Entry 3OTP (X-ray diffraction, 3.76 A resolution); this record covers chains A and E of the 12 polymer chains in the assembly.

== Chain A (and E) ==
Protein: Protease do
Organism: Escherichia coli
Notes: EC 3.4.21.-; chain E of this document is another copy of the same molecule, construct and numbering; everything in this record applies to it too
UniProtKB: P0C0V0 (DEGP_ECOLI); residues 1-448 here correspond to UniProt positions 27-474 (UniProt number = residue number + 26)
Sequence (459 residues; row label = number of the first residue in the row):
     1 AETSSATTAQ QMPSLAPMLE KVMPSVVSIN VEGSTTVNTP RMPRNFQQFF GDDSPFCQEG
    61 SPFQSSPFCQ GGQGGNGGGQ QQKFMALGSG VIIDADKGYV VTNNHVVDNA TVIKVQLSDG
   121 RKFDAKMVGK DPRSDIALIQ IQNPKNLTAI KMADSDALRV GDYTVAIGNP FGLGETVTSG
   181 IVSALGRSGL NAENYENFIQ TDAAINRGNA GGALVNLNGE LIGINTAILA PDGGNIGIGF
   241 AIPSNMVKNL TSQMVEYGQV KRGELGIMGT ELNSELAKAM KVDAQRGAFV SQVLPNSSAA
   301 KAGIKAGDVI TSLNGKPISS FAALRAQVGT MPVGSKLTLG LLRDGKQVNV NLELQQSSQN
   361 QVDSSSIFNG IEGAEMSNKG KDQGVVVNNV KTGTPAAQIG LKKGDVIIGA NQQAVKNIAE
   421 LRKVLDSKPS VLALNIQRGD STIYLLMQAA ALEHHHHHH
Unresolved in the structure: 1-8, 33-81, 358-367, 449-459 (chain E: 1-10, 36-81, 360-363, 449-459)
Differences from the reference sequence: engineered mutation Ala210 (Ser236 in P0C0V0); expression tag (449-459)
Curated features (UniProtKB/Swiss-Prot):
  - active site (Charge relay system): His105, Asp135
  - binding site (substrate): Glu32, His105, Asp135, Thr226 to Ala230, Leu265 to Gly269

== How chain A and chain E interact ==
Pairs across the interface (19; chain A residue first):
  Asn411(A) - Ala279(E)
  Asn411(A) - Lys281(E)
  Gln412(A) - Met280(E)
  Gln412(A) - Lys281(E)
  Gln412(A) - Asp344(E)  hydrogen bond
  Ser430(A) - Glu275(E)
  Val431(A) - Glu275(E)
  Val431(A) - Leu276(E)  hydrophobic
  Val431(A) - Ala279(E)
  Ala433(A) - Met280(E)  hydrophobic
  Thr442(A) - Ala306(E)
  Ile443(A) - Ser291(E)
  Ile443(A) - Gln292(E)
  Tyr444(A) - Met280(E)
  Tyr444(A) - Ser291(E)  hydrogen bond (backbone-backbone)
  Tyr444(A) - Ala306(E)
  Tyr444(A) - Gly307(E)
  Leu446(A) - Thr270(E)
  Leu446(A) - Leu276(E)  hydrophobic
Other interface residues (no listed pair), chain A (12 interface residues in all): Gln413, Ser441, Gln448
Other interface residues (no listed pair), chain E (13 interface residues in all): Phe289, Pro295

== Summary ==
12 residues of chain A and 13 residues of chain E are in contact; the contacts include 2 hydrogen bonds. Polar
contacts include Gln412(A)-Asp344(E) and Tyr444(A)-Ser291(E). From UniProt: active-site residues His105(A) and
Asp135(A) and 13 substrate-binding residues on chain A.
Both chains are Protease do (Escherichia coli). Entry 3OTP (Crystal structure of the DegP dodecamer with a
model substrate) was determined by X-ray diffraction (same publication as 3OU0).
